PDB entry 9FR4 | electron microscopy, 3.10 A resolution | chains B and D of the 4 polymer chains in the assembly

== Chain B (and D) ==
Molecule: Spike glycoprotein
Source organism: Severe acute respiratory syndrome coronavirus
Notes: chain D of this document is another copy of the same molecule, construct and numbering; everything in this record applies to it too
UniProtKB: P0DTC2 (SPIKE_SARS2); residue numbers follow UniProt; this construct covers 14-1208
Chain sequence (1275 residues; row label = number of the first residue in the row):
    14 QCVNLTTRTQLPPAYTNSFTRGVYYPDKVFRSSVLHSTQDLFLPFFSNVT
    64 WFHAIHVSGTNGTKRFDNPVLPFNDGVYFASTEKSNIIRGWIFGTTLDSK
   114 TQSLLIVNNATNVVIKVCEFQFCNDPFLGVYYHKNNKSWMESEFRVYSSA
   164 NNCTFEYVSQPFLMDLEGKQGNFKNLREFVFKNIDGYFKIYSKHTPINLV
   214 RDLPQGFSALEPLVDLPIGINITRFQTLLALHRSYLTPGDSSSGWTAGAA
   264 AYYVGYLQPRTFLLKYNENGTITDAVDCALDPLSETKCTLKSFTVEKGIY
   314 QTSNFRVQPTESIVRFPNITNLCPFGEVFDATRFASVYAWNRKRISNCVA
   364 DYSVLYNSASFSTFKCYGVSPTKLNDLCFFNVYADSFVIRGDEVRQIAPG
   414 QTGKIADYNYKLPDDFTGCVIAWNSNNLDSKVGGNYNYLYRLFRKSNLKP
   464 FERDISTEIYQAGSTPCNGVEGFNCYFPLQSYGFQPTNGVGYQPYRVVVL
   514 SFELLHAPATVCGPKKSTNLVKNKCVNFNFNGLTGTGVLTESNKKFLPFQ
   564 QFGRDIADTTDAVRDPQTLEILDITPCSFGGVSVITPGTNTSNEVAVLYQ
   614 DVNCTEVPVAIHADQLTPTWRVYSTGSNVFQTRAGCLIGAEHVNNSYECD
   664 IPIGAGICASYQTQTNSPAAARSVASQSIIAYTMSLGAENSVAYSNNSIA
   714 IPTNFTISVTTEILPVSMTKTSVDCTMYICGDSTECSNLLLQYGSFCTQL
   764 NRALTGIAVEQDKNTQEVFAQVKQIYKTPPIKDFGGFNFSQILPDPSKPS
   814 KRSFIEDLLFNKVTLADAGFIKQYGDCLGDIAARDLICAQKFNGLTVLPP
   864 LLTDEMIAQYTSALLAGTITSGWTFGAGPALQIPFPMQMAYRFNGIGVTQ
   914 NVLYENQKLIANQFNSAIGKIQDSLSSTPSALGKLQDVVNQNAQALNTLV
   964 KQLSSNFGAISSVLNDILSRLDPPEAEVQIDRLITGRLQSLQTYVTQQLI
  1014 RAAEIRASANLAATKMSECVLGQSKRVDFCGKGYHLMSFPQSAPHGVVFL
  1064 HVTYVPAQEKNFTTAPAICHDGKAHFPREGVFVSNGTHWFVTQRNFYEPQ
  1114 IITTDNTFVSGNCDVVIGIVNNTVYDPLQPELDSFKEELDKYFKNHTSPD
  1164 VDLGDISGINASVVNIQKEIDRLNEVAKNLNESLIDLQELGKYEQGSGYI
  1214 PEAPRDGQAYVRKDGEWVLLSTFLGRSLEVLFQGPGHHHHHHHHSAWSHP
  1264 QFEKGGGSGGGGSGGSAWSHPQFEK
Disordered / not traced: 14-333, 522-1288
Differences from the reference sequence: conflict Asp343 (Asn in P0DTC2), Phe393 (Thr in P0DTC2), Glu607 (Gln in P0DTC2), Ala682 (Arg in P0DTC2), Ala683 (Arg in P0DTC2), Pro892 (Ala in P0DTC2), Pro899 (Ala in P0DTC2), Pro942 (Ala in P0DTC2), Pro986 (Lys in P0DTC2), Pro987 (Val in P0DTC2); expression tag (1209-1288)
Disulfides: Cys336-Cys361, Cys379-Cys432, Cys480-Cys488
UniProt features mapped onto this chain:
  - region: Asn280 to Cys301 (Putative superantigen), Arg403 to Asp405 (Integrin-binding motif), Asn448 to Phe456 (Immunodominant HLA epitope recognized by the CD8+), Pro681, Ala684 (Putative superantigen), Ser816 to Tyr837 (Fusion peptide 1), Lys835 to Phe855 (Fusion peptide 2), Asp1163 to Glu1202 (Heptad repeat 2)
  - site (Cleavage): Arg685, Ser686, Arg815, Ser816
  - glycosylation: Asn17 (N-linked (GlcNAc...) (complex) asparagine), Asn61 (N-linked (GlcNAc...) (hybrid) asparagine), Asn74 (N-linked (GlcNAc...) (complex) asparagine), Asn122 (N-linked (GlcNAc...) (hybrid) asparagine), Asn149 (N-linked (GlcNAc...) (complex) asparagine), Asn165 (N-linked (GlcNAc...) (complex) asparagine), Asn234 (N-linked (GlcNAc...) (high mannose) asparagine), Asn282 (N-linked (GlcNAc...) (complex) asparagine), Thr323 (O-linked (GalNAc) threonine), Ser325 (O-linked (HexNAc...) serine), Asn331 (N-linked (GlcNAc...) (complex) asparagine), Asn603 (N-linked (GlcNAc...) (hybrid) asparagine), Asn616 (N-linked (GlcNAc...) (complex) asparagine), Asn657 (N-linked (GlcNAc...) (complex) asparagine), Thr676 (O-linked (GlcNAc...) threonine), Thr678 (O-linked (GlcNAc...) threonine), Asn709 (N-linked (GlcNAc...) (high mannose) asparagine), Asn717 (N-linked (GlcNAc...) (hybrid) asparagine), Asn801 (N-linked (GlcNAc...) (hybrid) asparagine), Asn1074 (N-linked (GlcNAc...) (hybrid) asparagine) and 5 more in UniProt
  - natural variant: Leu18 (L18F: In strain: Beta/B.1.351, Gamma/P.1 and 1 more), Thr19 (T19I: In strain: Omicron/BQ.1.1, Omicron/XBB.1.5 and 1 more; T19R: In strain: Delta/B.1.617.2, Omicron/BA.2 and 4 more), Thr20 (T20N: In strain: Gamma/P.1), Leu24 to Ala27 (sequence variant, change not given here; In strain: Omicron/BA.2, Omicron/BA.2.12.1 and 6 more), Pro26 (P26S: In strain: Gamma/P.1), Gln52 (Q52H: In strain: Omicron/EG.5.1), Ala67 (A67V: In strain: Eta/B.1.525, Omicron/BA.1), His69 to Val70 (deletion: In strain: Alpha/B.1.1.7, Eta/B.1.525 and 5 more), Gly75 (G75V: In strain: Lambda/C.37), Thr76 (T76I: In strain: Lambda/C.37), Asp80 (D80A: In strain: Beta/B.1.351), Val83 (V83A: In strain: Omicron/XBB.1.5, Omicron/EG.5.1), 80 further natural variant entries in UniProt
  - mutagenesis: His69 to Val70 (Increased incorporation of cleaved spike into virions), Asn121 (N121Q: Partial loss of biliverdin affinity), Arg190 (R190K: Partial loss of biliverdin affinity), Asn234 (N234Q: Increased resistance to neutralizing antibodies), Asn331 (N331Q: Reduced viral infectivity), Leu452 (L452R: Increased resistance to neutralizing antibodies. Decreases HLA binding to NF9 epitope. Increased binding affinity to human ACE2), Tyr453 (Y453F: Decreased HLA binding to NF9 epitope. Increased binding affinity to human ACE2), Ala475 (A475V: Increased resistance to neutralizing antibodies), Val483 (V483A: Increased resistance to neutralizing antibodies), Glu484 (E484D: Increased replication in human TMEM106B overexpressing cells), Phe490 (F490L: Increased resistance to neutralizing antibodies and human covalescent sera neutralization), Gln493 (Q493N: Reduced host ACE2-binding affinity in vitro; Q493Y: Reduced host ACE2-binding affinity in vitro), 11 further mutagenesis entries in UniProt
Reported in the primary citation:
  - self-association interface (contacts with another copy of this molecule): Gly404, Arg408, Gly485, Tyr489, Phe490, Tyr505

== Chain B / chain D interface ==
Pairs across the interface (32; chain B residue first):
  Arg403(B) - Leu455(D)
  Gly404(B) - Tyr489(D)  hydrogen bond (backbone-side chain)
  Asp405(B) - Phe456(D)
  Asp405(B) - Tyr489(D)
  Arg408(B) - Ala475(D)  hydrogen bond (side chain-backbone)
  Arg408(B) - Asn487(D)
  Arg408(B) - Tyr489(D)  hydrogen bond
  Leu455(B) - Arg403(D)
  Phe456(B) - Asp405(D)
  Phe456(B) - Tyr505(D)
  Ala475(B) - Arg408(D)  hydrogen bond (backbone-side chain)
  Glu484(B) - Gly502(D)
  Gly485(B) - Val503(D)
  Gly485(B) - Gly504(D)
  Phe486(B) - Tyr508(D)
  Asn487(B) - Arg408(D)
  Tyr489(B) - Gly404(D)  hydrogen bond (side chain-backbone)
  Tyr489(B) - Asp405(D)
  Tyr489(B) - Arg408(D)  hydrogen bond
  Tyr489(B) - Gly504(D)
  Tyr489(B) - Tyr505(D)
  Phe490(B) - Tyr505(D)  hydrogen bond (backbone-side chain)
  Gln493(B) - Tyr505(D)  hydrogen bond
  Gly502(B) - Glu484(D)
  Val503(B) - Gly485(D)
  Gly504(B) - Gly485(D)
  Gly504(B) - Tyr489(D)
  Tyr505(B) - Phe456(D)
  Tyr505(B) - Tyr489(D)
  Tyr505(B) - Phe490(D)  hydrogen bond (side chain-backbone)
  Tyr505(B) - Gln493(D)  hydrogen bond
  Tyr508(B) - Phe486(D)
Other interface residues (no listed pair), chain B (22 interface residues in all): Ser375, Tyr449, Pro491
Other interface residues (no listed pair), chain D (22 interface residues in all): Ser375, Tyr449, Pro491

== In short ==
The chain B/chain D interface involves 22 residues from each chain; the contacts include 10 hydrogen bonds.
Polar contacts include Gly404(B)-Tyr489(D), Arg408(B)-Ala475(D) and Arg408(B)-Tyr489(D). Curated annotation
(UniProt) lists 23 mutagenesis sites on chain B. The paper reports a self-association interface involving
Gly404(B), Arg408(B) and Gly485(B) among others.
Both chains are Spike glycoprotein (Severe acute respiratory syndrome coronavirus). Entry 9FR4 (Structure of
the SARS-CoV-2 spike glycoprotein in complex with nanobody 7F (local refinement)) was determined by electron
microscopy.
